PDB entry 8HXZ | electron microscopy, 3.40 A resolution | chains C and I of the 11 polymer chains in the assembly

Chain C:
Protein: Histone H2A
Source organism: Xenopus laevis
UniProt: Q6AZJ8 (Q6AZJ8_XENLA); residues 1-129 here correspond to UniProt positions 2-130 (UniProt number = residue number + 1)
Amino-acid sequence (129 residues; each row starts with the number of its first residue):
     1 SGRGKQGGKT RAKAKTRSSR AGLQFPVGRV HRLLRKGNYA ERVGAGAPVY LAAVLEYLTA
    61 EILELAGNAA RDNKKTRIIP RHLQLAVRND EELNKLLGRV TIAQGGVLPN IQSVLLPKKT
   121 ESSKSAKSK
Disordered / not traced: 1-10, 120-129

Chain I:
Molecule: 352-nt DNA strand
Sequence (352 nucleotides; each row starts with the number of its first residue; numbers below 1 keep their minus sign (DG-8 is residue -8)):
    -8 GAATTCGATA TCGAGAATCC CGGTGCCGAG GCCGCTCAAT TGGTCGTAGA CAGCTCTAGC
    52 ACCGCTTAAA CGCACGTACG CGCTGTCCCC CGCGTTTTAA CCGCCAAGGG GATTACTCCC
   112 TAGTCTCCAG GCACGTGTCA GATATATACA TCCTGTGCAT GTATTGAAAG TACTGCCAGT
   172 TCTAGACTGG AGAATCCCGG TGCCGAGGCC GCTCAATTGG TCGTAGACAG CTCTAGCACC
   232 GCTTAAACGC ACGTACGCGC TGTCCCCCGC GTTTTAACCG CCAAGGGGAT TACTCCCTAG
   292 TCTCCAGGCA CGTGTCAGAT ATATACATCC TGTGCATGTA TTGAACAGCG AT
Disordered / not traced: -8 to -7, 158-343

Chain C / chain I interface:
Pairs across the interface - 16 pairs, chain C then chain I:
  Arg11(C) - DT31(I)  hydrogen bond to the base
  Arg11(C) - DT32(I)  sugar contact
  Ala12(C) - DT32(I)  phosphate contact
  Ala12(C) - DG33(I)  hydrogen bond to the phosphate
  Lys13(C) - DT32(I)  phosphate contact
  Ala14(C) - DT31(I)  phosphate contact
  Lys15(C) - DT31(I)  phosphate contact
  Lys15(C) - DT32(I)  hydrogen bond to the phosphate
  Thr16(C) - DT31(I)  phosphate contact
  Arg17(C) - DT31(I)  salt bridge to the phosphate
  Arg20(C) - DT32(I)  salt bridge to the phosphate
  Gly28(C) - DA30(I)  phosphate contact
  Gly28(C) - DT31(I)  phosphate contact
  Arg29(C) - DA30(I)  phosphate contact
  Arg32(C) - DA29(I)  phosphate contact
  Arg32(C) - DA30(I)  salt bridge to the phosphate
Interface residues without a listed pair, chain C (13 interface residues in all): Arg35, Arg42
Interface residues without a listed pair, chain I (6 interface residues in all): DA39

Summary:
13 residues of chain C and 6 residues of chain I are in contact, with 3 hydrogen bonds and 3 salt bridges.
Among the polar pairs are Arg11(C)-DT31(I), Ala12(C)-DG33(I) and Lys15(C)-DT32(I).
Here chain C is Histone H2A (Xenopus laevis) and chain I is a 352-nt DNA strand. Entry 8HXZ (Cryo-EM structure
of Eaf3 CHD in complex with nucleosome) was determined by electron microscopy (same publication as 8HXX, 8HXY,
8HY0 and 8JHO).
